8FCF - chains C and D; structure by X-ray diffraction, 1.95 A resolution.

[Chain C (and D)]
Name: Plasmalemma vesicle-associated protein
From: Mus musculus
Notes: chain D of this document is another copy of the same molecule, construct and numbering; everything in this record applies to it too
UniProt: Q91VC4 (PLVAP_MOUSE); residues 3-91 here correspond to UniProt positions 141-229 (UniProt number = residue number + 138)
Sequence (95 residues; each row starts with the number of its first residue; numbers below 1 keep their minus sign (Gly-3 is residue -3)):
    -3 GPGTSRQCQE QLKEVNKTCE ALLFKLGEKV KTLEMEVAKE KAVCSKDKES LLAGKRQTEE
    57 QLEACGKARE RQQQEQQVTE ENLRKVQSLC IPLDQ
Unresolved in the structure: -3 to 3, 87-91 (chain D: -3 to 7, 87-91)
Sequence notes: expression tag (-3 to 2)
UniProt features mapped onto this chain:
  - glycosylation: Asn12 (N-linked (GlcNAc...) asparagine)

[Interface between chain C and chain D]
Residue-residue contacts (74):
  Leu8(C) with Leu8(D), hydrophobic
  Val11(C) with Asn12(D)
  Asn12(C) with Asn12(D), hydrogen bond
  Cys15(C) with Asn12(D); Cys15(D), disulfide; Glu16(D)
  Glu16(C) with Cys15(D)
  Leu18(C) with Leu19(D), hydrophobic
  Leu19(C) with Leu18(D), hydrophobic; Leu19(D), hydrophobic; Leu22(D), hydrophobic
  Leu22(C) with Leu19(D), hydrophobic
  Lys25(C) with Glu30(D), salt bridge
  Val26(C) with Leu22(D), hydrophobic; Lys25(D); Val26(D), hydrophobic; Leu29(D)
  Leu29(C) with Val26(D); Leu29(D), hydrophobic; Glu30(D)
  Glu30(C) with Lys25(D), salt bridge; Leu29(D)
  Glu32(C) with Val33(D)
  Val33(C) with Glu32(D); Val33(D), hydrophobic
  Glu36(C) with Glu36(D); Lys37(D); Cys40(D)
  Lys37(C) with Glu32(D), salt bridge; Glu36(D)
  Cys40(C) with Cys40(D), disulfide
  Asp43(C) with Lys44(D), salt bridge
  Lys44(C) with Asp43(D); Leu47(D)
  Leu47(C) with Lys44(D); Leu47(D), hydrophobic; Leu48(D), hydrophobic; Lys51(D)
  Gly50(C) with Lys51(D)
  Lys51(C) with Gly50(D); Lys51(D)
  Thr54(C) with Thr54(D); Glu55(D)
  Glu55(C) with Thr54(D)
  Gln57(C) with Leu58(D)
  Leu58(C) with Thr54(D); Gln57(D); Leu58(D)
  Cys61(C) with Cys61(D), disulfide; Gly62(D)
  Gly62(C) with Cys61(D)
  Ala64(C) with Arg65(D)
  Arg65(C) with Cys61(D); Ala64(D); Gln68(D), hydrogen bond
  Gln68(C) with Arg65(D); Gln68(D)
  Gln69(C) with Gln68(D), hydrogen bond
  Glu71(C) with Gln72(D)
  Gln72(C) with Glu71(D); Gln72(D), hydrogen bond; Thr75(D), hydrogen bond
  Thr75(C) with Gln72(D), hydrogen bond; Thr75(D); Glu76(D), hydrogen bond
  Asn78(C) with Leu79(D)
  Leu79(C) with Thr75(D); Leu79(D), hydrophobic
  Val82(C) with Leu79(D), hydrophobic; Val82(D), hydrophobic; Gln83(D)
  Gln83(C) with Val82(D)
  Cys86(C) with Val82(D); Cys86(D), disulfide
Also at the interface, not in a pair above, chain C (42 interface residues in all): Glu76, Leu85
Also at the interface, not in a pair above, chain D (43 interface residues in all): Lys9, Val11, Gln69, Asn78
Disulfides between the chains: Cys15(C)-Cys15(D), Cys40(C)-Cys40(D), Cys61(C)-Cys61(D), Cys86(C)-Cys86(D)

[In short]
Chain C and chain D form an interface of 42 and 43 residues respectively, with 4 disulfide bonds, 7 hydrogen
bonds and 4 salt bridges. Polar pairs include Lys25(C)-Glu30(D), Lys37(C)-Glu32(D) and Asp43(C)-Lys44(D).
Both chains are Plasmalemma vesicle-associated protein (Mus musculus). Entry 8FCF (Crystal structure of PLVAP
CC1 in I212121 space group) was determined by X-ray diffraction together with 8FBY from the same study.
